PDB entry 5W5F | electron microscopy, 3.40 A resolution | chains R and B of the 18 polymer chains in the assembly

[Chain R (and B)]
Molecule: Tail tube protein gp19
From: Enterobacteria phage T4 sensu lato
Notes: chain B of this document is another copy of the same molecule, construct and numbering; everything in this record applies to it too
UniProt: P13333 (TUBE_BPT4); residues 1-163 here = UniProt positions 1-163
Sequence (163 residues; row label = number of the first residue in the row):
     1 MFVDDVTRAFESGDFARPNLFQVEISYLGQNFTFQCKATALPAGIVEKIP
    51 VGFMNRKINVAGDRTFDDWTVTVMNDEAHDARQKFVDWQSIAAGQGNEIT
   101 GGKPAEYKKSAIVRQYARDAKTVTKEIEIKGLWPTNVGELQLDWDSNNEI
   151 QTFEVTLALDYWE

[How chain R and chain B interact]
Residue-residue contacts (86; chain R residue first):
  Met-1(R) / Gln-22(B)
  Met-1(R) / Tyr-116(B)  hydrophobic
  Asp-5(R) / Phe-34(B)
  Val-6(R) / Phe-34(B)
  Arg-8(R) / Phe-34(B)
  Ala-9(R) / Asn-31(B)
  Ala-9(R) / Phe-34(B)  hydrophobic
  Phe-10(R) / Gln-35(B)
  Phe-10(R) / Asp-76(B)
  Asp-14(R) / Glu-77(B)
  Phe-15(R) / Ile-150(B)  hydrophobic
  Ala-16(R) / Asn-75(B)  hydrogen bond (backbone-backbone)
  Ala-16(R) / Asp-76(B)
  Ala-16(R) / Glu-77(B)
  Ala-16(R) / Gln-151(B)  hydrogen bond (backbone-backbone)
  Arg-17(R) / Gln-151(B)
  Pro-18(R) / Leu-142(B)
  Pro-18(R) / Asp-143(B)  hydrogen bond (backbone-backbone)
  Pro-18(R) / Ser-146(B)
  Pro-18(R) / Glu-149(B)
  Pro-18(R) / Ile-150(B)
  Pro-18(R) / Gln-151(B)
  Asn-19(R) / Asp-143(B)  hydrogen bond (backbone-backbone)
  Asn-19(R) / Ser-146(B)
  Asn-19(R) / Asn-147(B)
  Phe-21(R) / Leu-142(B)  hydrophobic
  Phe-21(R) / Asp-143(B)
  Phe-21(R) / Trp-144(B)  hydrogen bond (backbone-side chain)
  Phe-34(R) / Trp-144(B)
  Cys-36(R) / Trp-144(B)
  Lys-37(R) / Trp-144(B)  hydrogen bond (backbone-backbone)
  Lys-37(R) / Asp-145(B)  salt bridge
  Ala-38(R) / Asp-143(B)
  Thr-39(R) / Gln-141(B)
  Thr-39(R) / Leu-142(B)  hydrogen bond (backbone-backbone)
  Ala-40(R) / Leu-140(B)
  Leu-41(R) / Glu-139(B)
  Leu-41(R) / Leu-140(B)  hydrogen bond (backbone-backbone)
  Leu-41(R) / Leu-142(B)  hydrophobic
  Pro-42(R) / Arg-82(B)  hydrogen bond (backbone-side chain)
  Ala-43(R) / Val-137(B)
  Ala-43(R) / Glu-139(B)
  Gly-44(R) / Gln-89(B)
  Gly-44(R) / Thr-135(B)
  Gly-44(R) / Asn-136(B)
  Gly-44(R) / Val-137(B)  hydrogen bond (backbone-backbone)
  Ile-45(R) / Asn-136(B)
  Val-46(R) / Gln-89(B)
  Val-46(R) / Ala-93(B)  hydrophobic
  Val-46(R) / Trp-133(B)  hydrophobic
  Val-46(R) / Thr-135(B)  hydrogen bond (backbone-backbone)
  Glu-47(R) / Trp-133(B)
  Lys-48(R) / Ala-158(B)
  Asn-55(R) / Asp-63(B)  hydrogen bond
  Arg-56(R) / Phe-66(B)
  Arg-56(R) / Tyr-161(B)
  Ile-58(R) / Asp-160(B)
  Asn-59(R) / Lys-108(B)  hydrogen bond (backbone-side chain)
  Asn-59(R) / Trp-133(B)
  Asn-59(R) / Leu-159(B)  hydrogen bond (side chain-backbone)
  Asn-59(R) / Asp-160(B)  hydrogen bond (backbone-side chain)
  Val-60(R) / Pro-104(B)  hydrophobic
  Val-60(R) / Tyr-107(B)
  Val-60(R) / Trp-133(B)
  Ala-61(R) / Ala-92(B)  hydrophobic
  Ala-61(R) / Tyr-107(B)  hydrogen bond (backbone-side chain)
  Ala-61(R) / Trp-133(B)  hydrophobic
  Arg-64(R) / Gln-89(B)  hydrogen bond
  Arg-64(R) / Ser-90(B)
  Arg-64(R) / Ala-93(B)
  Arg-64(R) / Gly-94(B)  hydrogen bond (side chain-backbone)
  Arg-64(R) / Gln-95(B)
  Asp-67(R) / Glu-139(B)
  Gln-115(R) / His-79(B)  hydrogen bond
  Gln-115(R) / Gln-151(B)  hydrogen bond
  Ala-117(R) / Glu-77(B)
  Arg-118(R) / Glu-77(B)
  Thr-124(R) / Glu-77(B)  hydrogen bond (side chain-backbone)
  Thr-124(R) / Ala-78(B)
  Lys-125(R) / His-79(B)
  Lys-125(R) / Gln-83(B)
  Tyr-161(R) / Gly-96(B)
  Tyr-161(R) / Asn-97(B)
  Trp-162(R) / Arg-82(B)
  Trp-162(R) / Gln-95(B)  hydrogen bond (backbone-side chain)
  Glu-163(R) / Gly-96(B)
Other interface residues (no listed pair), chain R (49 interface residues in all): Glu-11, Thr-33, Lys-57, Gly-62, Phe-66, Met-74
Other interface residues (no listed pair), chain B (50 interface residues in all): Arg-64, Met-74, Val-86, Ala-120, Gly-138

[In short]
Chain R and chain B form an interface of 49 and 50 residues respectively; the contacts include 22 hydrogen
bonds and 1 salt bridge. Polar pairs include Lys-37(R)/Asp-145(B), Phe-21(R)/Trp-144(B) and
Pro-42(R)/Arg-82(B).
Chain R and chain B are both Tail tube protein gp19 (Enterobacteria phage T4 sensu lato); the structure,
Cryo-EM structure of the T4 tail tube, was determined by electron microscopy.
